Entry 2JF1 (X-ray diffraction, 2.20 A resolution); this record covers chains A and T.

== Chain A ==
Molecule: Filamin-A
Source organism: Homo sapiens
Notes: fragment: ig 21, residues 2236-2329
UniProt: P21333 (FLNA_HUMAN); numbering as in UniProt (aligned over 2236-2329)
Sequence (97 residues; each row starts with the number of its first residue):
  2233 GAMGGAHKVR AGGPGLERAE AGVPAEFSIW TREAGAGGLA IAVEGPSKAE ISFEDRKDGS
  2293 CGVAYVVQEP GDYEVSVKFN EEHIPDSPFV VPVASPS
Disordered / not traced: 2233-2236, 2287-2291, 2329
Curated features (UniProtKB/Swiss-Prot):
  - modified residue (Phosphoserine): S2284, S2327, S2329

== Chain T ==
Molecule: Integrin beta-2 subunit
UniProt: P05107 (ITB2_HUMAN); residues 735-769 here = UniProt positions 735-769
Sequence (35 residues; row label = number of the first residue in the row):
   735 YRRFEKEKLK SQWNNDNPLF KSATTTVMNP KFAES
Disordered / not traced: 735-752, 764-769

== Interface between chain A and chain T ==
Pairs across the interface - 34 pairs, chain A then chain T:
  T2263(A) - M762(T)
  A2266(A) - M762(T)  hydrophobic
  G2267(A) - M762(T)
  A2268(A) - M762(T)
  A2268(A) - N763(T)
  G2269(A) - V761(T)
  G2269(A) - M762(T)  hydrogen bond (backbone-backbone)
  G2270(A) - T760(T)
  L2271(A) - T759(T)
  L2271(A) - T760(T)  hydrogen bond (backbone-backbone)
  A2272(A) - T758(T)
  A2272(A) - T759(T)
  I2273(A) - A757(T)
  I2273(A) - T758(T)  hydrogen bond (backbone-backbone)
  A2274(A) - S756(T)
  V2275(A) - F754(T)
  V2275(A) - K755(T)
  V2275(A) - S756(T)  hydrogen bond (backbone-backbone)
  E2276(A) - F754(T)
  E2276(A) - K755(T)
  G2277(A) - F754(T)  hydrogen bond (backbone-backbone)
  P2278(A) - F754(T)
  S2279(A) - F754(T)
  K2280(A) - F754(T)
  K2280(A) - K755(T)  hydrogen bond (side chain-backbone)
  K2280(A) - S756(T)
  A2281(A) - S756(T)  hydrogen bond (backbone-side chain)
  I2283(A) - S756(T)
  I2283(A) - A757(T)
  I2283(A) - T758(T)
  F2285(A) - T758(T)
  F2285(A) - T759(T)
  F2285(A) - T760(T)
  F2311(A) - M762(T)  hydrophobic
Other interface residues (no listed pair), chain A (21 interface residues in all): V2241
Other interface residues (no listed pair), chain T (11 interface residues in all): L753

== Overview ==
Chain A and chain T form an interface of 21 and 11 residues respectively; the contacts include 7 hydrogen
bonds. Polar pairs include K2280(A)-K755(T), A2281(A)-S756(T) and G2269(A)-M762(T).
Here chain A is Filamin-A (Homo sapiens) and chain T is Integrin beta-2 subunit. Entry 2JF1 (Crystal structure
of the filamin A repeat 21 complexed with the integrin BETA2 cytoplasmic tail peptide) was determined by X-ray
diffraction (same publication as 2V7D).
